PDB entry 3MG8 | X-ray diffraction, 2.59 A resolution | chains H and Z of the 28 polymer chains in the assembly

[Chain H]
Name: Proteasome component PUP1
Source organism: Saccharomyces cerevisiae
Notes: EC 3.4.25.1
UniProtKB: P25043 (PSB7_YEAST); the construct lacks a stretch of the UniProt sequence and is renumbered around it, so the offset changes along the chain: 1-91 = UniProt 30-120; 93-105 = UniProt 121-133; 106-187 = UniProt 135-216; 189-223 = UniProt 217-251
Sequence (222 residues; numbered 1 to 223 plus 1 insertion-coded residue; 2 numbers in that range are skipped by the numbering (no residue carries them; nothing is unmodelled there); the number before each row is that of its first residue):
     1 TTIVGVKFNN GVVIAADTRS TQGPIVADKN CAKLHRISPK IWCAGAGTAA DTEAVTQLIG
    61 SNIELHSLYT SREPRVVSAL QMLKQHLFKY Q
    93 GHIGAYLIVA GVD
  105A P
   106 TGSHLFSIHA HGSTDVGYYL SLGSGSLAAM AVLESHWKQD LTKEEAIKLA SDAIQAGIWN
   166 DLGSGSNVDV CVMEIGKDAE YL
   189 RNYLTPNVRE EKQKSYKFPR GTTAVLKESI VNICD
Metal / ion sites: Mg2+: Ile163, Asp166, Ser169 (shared with Asp194(Z) of chain Z)
Curated features (UniProtKB/Swiss-Prot):
  - active site: Thr1 (Nucleophile)

[Chain Z]
Name: Proteasome component C5
Source organism: Saccharomyces cerevisiae
Notes: EC 3.4.25.1
UniProtKB: P23724 (PSB1_YEAST); the construct lacks a stretch of the UniProt sequence and is renumbered around it, so the offset changes along the chain: -28 to -1 = UniProt 1-28; 1-70 = UniProt 29-98; 71-106 = UniProt 100-135; 107-144 = UniProt 138-175; 2 more segments
Sequence (241 residues; each row starts with the number of its first residue; note: 2 numbers in that range are skipped by the numbering (no residue carries them; nothing is unmodelled there); a row labelled like 106A-106B holds insertion residues (106A, then the next letters in order); numbers below 1 keep their minus sign (Met-28 is residue -28)):
   -28 MATIASEYSS EASNTPIEHQ FNPYGDNG
     1 GTILGIAGED FAVLAGDTRN ITDYSINSRY EPKVFDCGDN IVMSANGFAA DGDALVKRFK
    61 NSVKWYHFDH
   70A N
    71 DKKLSINSAA RNIQHLLYGK RFFPYYVHTI IAGLDE
106A-106B DG
   107 KGAVYSFDPV GSYEREQCRA GGAAASLIMP FLDNQVNF
144A-144F KNQYEP
144H-144R GTNGKVKKPLK
   145 YLSVEEVIKL VRDSFTSATE RHIQVGDGLE ILIVTK
   182 DGVRKEFYEL KRD
Unresolved in the structure: -28 to -10
Metal / ion sites: Mg2+: Asp194 (shared with Ile163(H), Asp166(H), Ser169(H) of chain H)
Ligand contacts: L3T (N-(2,2-dimethylpropyl)-N~2~-[1H-indol-3-yl(oxo)acetyl]-L-asparaginyl-N-(2-methylbenzyl)-3-pyridin-4-yl-L-alaninamide): Pro94, Tyr96, Ser112, Asp114, Pro115, Val116, Ser118, Tyr119, Glu120, Glu122, Arg125

[Chain H / chain Z interface]
Contacting residue pairs - 58 pairs, chain H then chain Z:
  Arg19(H) - Ile167(Z)
  Arg19(H) - Asp194(Z)  salt bridge
  Pro24(H) - Arg165(Z)
  Pro24(H) - His166(Z)
  Pro24(H) - Ile167(Z)  hydrogen bond (backbone-backbone)
  Ile25(H) - Leu133(Z)  hydrophobic
  Ile25(H) - Arg165(Z)
  Ile25(H) - His166(Z)
  Val26(H) - Glu164(Z)
  Val26(H) - Arg165(Z)  hydrogen bond (backbone-side chain)
  Val26(H) - Ile167(Z)  hydrophobic
  Ala27(H) - Arg165(Z)  hydrogen bond (backbone-side chain)
  Lys29(H) - Glu164(Z)  salt bridge
  Lys29(H) - Arg165(Z)
  Ile163(H) - Asp194(Z)
  Trp164(H) - Ile26(Z)
  Trp164(H) - Arg29(Z)  hydrogen bond (backbone-side chain)
  Trp164(H) - Arg193(Z)
  Trp164(H) - Asp194(Z)
  Asn165(H) - Tyr24(Z)
  Asp166(H) - Tyr24(Z)
  Leu167(H) - Ile21(Z)  hydrophobic
  Leu167(H) - Asp23(Z)
  Leu167(H) - Tyr24(Z)  hydrogen bond (backbone-backbone)
  Leu167(H) - Ile26(Z)  hydrophobic
  Leu167(H) - Ile167(Z)
  Gly168(H) - Tyr24(Z)
  Ser169(H) - Asp194(Z)
  Gly170(H) - Asp194(Z)
  Ser171(H) - Asp194(Z)  hydrogen bond (backbone-side chain)
  Asn195(H) - Lys192(Z)  hydrogen bond (backbone-side chain)
  Asn195(H) - Asp194(Z)  hydrogen bond
  Arg197(H) - Thr160(Z)  hydrogen bond
  Arg197(H) - Ser161(Z)
  Arg197(H) - Glu164(Z)
  Glu198(H) - Arg156(Z)  salt bridge
  Lys200(H) - Asp157(Z)
  Gln201(H) - Lys153(Z)
  Gln201(H) - Arg156(Z)
  Gln201(H) - Asp157(Z)  hydrogen bond (backbone-side chain)
  Lys202(H) - Gln141(Z)
  Lys202(H) - Glu150(Z)  salt bridge
  Lys202(H) - Asp157(Z)  hydrogen bond (backbone-side chain)
  Tyr204(H) - Phe137(Z)  hydrophobic
  Tyr204(H) - Gln141(Z)
  Tyr204(H) - Leu154(Z)
  Tyr204(H) - Asp157(Z)  hydrogen bond
  Phe206(H) - Asn140(Z)
  Phe206(H) - Gln141(Z)
  Phe206(H) - Gln144C(Z)
  Arg208(H) - Pro144F(Z)
  Gly209(H) - Pro144F(Z)
  Thr210(H) - Asn144B(Z)
  Thr210(H) - Gln144C(Z)
  Thr210(H) - Tyr144D(Z)  hydrogen bond (backbone-backbone)
  Ala212(H) - Tyr144D(Z)  hydrophobic
  Ala212(H) - Asn144J(Z)
  Ala212(H) - Gly144K(Z)
Other interface residues (no listed pair), chain H (33 interface residues in all): Thr21, Gly23, Asp28, Val196, Pro207, Val213
Other interface residues (no listed pair), chain Z (34 interface residues in all): Arg19, Ser25, Glu144E, Gln168, Glu190

[Summary]
33 residues of chain H and 34 residues of chain Z are in contact, with 13 hydrogen bonds and 4 salt bridges.
Polar contacts include Arg19(H)-Asp194(Z), Lys29(H)-Glu164(Z) and Glu198(H)-Arg156(Z). Ligands of chain Z:
compound L3T. Curated annotation (UniProt) lists active-site residue Thr1(H) on chain H.
Here chain H is Proteasome component PUP1 and chain Z is Proteasome component C5, both from Saccharomyces
cerevisiae. Entry 3MG8 (Structure of yeast 20S open-gate proteasome with Compound 16) was determined by X-ray
diffraction together with 3MG0, 3MG6, 3MG7 and 3MG4 from the same study.
